Entry 9HQC (electron microscopy, 4.57 A resolution (low resolution: residue-level contacts below are approximate; hydrogen-bond / salt-bridge calls are withheld)); this record covers chains O and SA of the 54 polymer chains in the assembly.

[Chain O (and SA)]
Protein: Type 1 encapsulin shell protein
From: Mycobacterium tuberculosis H37Rv
Notes: chain SA of this document is another copy of the same molecule, construct and numbering; everything in this record applies to it too
UniProtKB: I6WZG6 (ENCAP_MYCTU); residues 1-265 here = UniProt positions 1-265
Amino-acid sequence (265 residues; numbered 1 to 265; the number before each row is that of its first residue):
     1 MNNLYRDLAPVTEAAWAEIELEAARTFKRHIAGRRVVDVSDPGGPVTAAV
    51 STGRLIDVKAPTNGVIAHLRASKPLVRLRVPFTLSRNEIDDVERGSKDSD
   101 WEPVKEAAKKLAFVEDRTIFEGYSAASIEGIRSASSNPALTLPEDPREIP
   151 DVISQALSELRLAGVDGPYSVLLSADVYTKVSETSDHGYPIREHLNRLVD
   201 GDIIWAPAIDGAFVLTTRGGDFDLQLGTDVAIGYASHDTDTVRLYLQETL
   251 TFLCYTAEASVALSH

[How chain O and chain SA interact]
Residue-residue contacts (23; chain O residue first):
  L8(O) - L8(SA)
  A9(O) - M1(SA)
  P10(O) - Y5(SA)
  P10(O) - L8(SA)
  V11(O) - M1(SA)
  V11(O) - Y5(SA)
  T12(O) - M1(SA)
  T12(O) - N2(SA)
  T12(O) - N3(SA)
  E13(O) - M1(SA)
  R86(O) - Y5(SA)
  I89(O) - Y5(SA)
  D90(O) - N3(SA)
  D90(O) - Y5(SA)
  E93(O) - M1(SA)
  E93(O) - N2(SA)
  E93(O) - N3(SA)
  E93(O) - P45(SA)
  E93(O) - V46(SA)
  R94(O) - N3(SA)
  R94(O) - P45(SA)
  R94(O) - V46(SA)
  G95(O) - V46(SA)
Other interface residues (no listed pair), chain O (13 interface residues in all): D7
Other interface residues (no listed pair), chain SA (8 interface residues in all): R77

[In short]
13 residues of chain O and 8 residues of chain SA are in contact.
Chain O and chain SA are both Type 1 encapsulin shell protein (Mycobacterium tuberculosis H37Rv); the
structure, Partial (54mer) encapsulin shell assembly from Mycobacterium tuberculosis, was determined by
electron microscopy together with 9GOT, 9HQ7 and 7P1T from the same study.
